7E80 - chains g and p of the 77 polymer chains in the assembly; structure by electron microscopy, 3.67 A resolution.

[Chain g (and p)]
Molecule: Flagellar basal-body rod protein FlgC
Organism: Salmonella typhimurium (strain LT2 / SGSC1412 / ATCC 700720)
Notes: chain p of this document is another copy of the same molecule, construct and numbering; everything in this record applies to it too
Reference sequence: P0A1I7 (FLGC_SALTY); numbering as in UniProt (aligned over 1-134)
Amino-acid sequence (134 residues; numbered 1 to 134; the number before each row is that of its first residue):
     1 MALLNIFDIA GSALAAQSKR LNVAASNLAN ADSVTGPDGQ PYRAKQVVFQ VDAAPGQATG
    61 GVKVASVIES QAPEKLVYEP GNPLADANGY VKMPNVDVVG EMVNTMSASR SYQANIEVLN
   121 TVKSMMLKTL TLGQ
Not modelled in the structure: 1, 55-57 (chain p: 1, 55-57, 134)

[Interface between chain g and chain p]
Pairs across the interface - 36 pairs, chain g then chain p:
  Leu-3(g) / Ser-18(p)
  Leu-3(g) / Tyr-112(p)
  Asn-5(g) / Asn-22(p)  hydrogen bond
  Ile-6(g) / Ala-25(p)  hydrophobic
  Ile-9(g) / Asn-22(p)
  Ile-9(g) / Ala-29(p)  hydrophobic
  Val-48(g) / Thr-35(p)
  Phe-49(g) / Ser-33(p)
  Phe-49(g) / Val-34(p)
  Phe-49(g) / Thr-35(p)
  Gln-50(g) / Ser-33(p)
  Gln-50(g) / Thr-35(p)
  Val-51(g) / Asn-30(p)
  Val-51(g) / Ser-33(p)
  Val-51(g) / Pro-37(p)
  Val-51(g) / Tyr-42(p)  hydrophobic
  Ala-58(g) / Lys-45(p)
  Thr-59(g) / Asn-22(p)  hydrogen bond
  Thr-59(g) / Ser-26(p)
  Thr-59(g) / Lys-45(p)
  Gly-60(g) / Ser-26(p)  hydrogen bond (backbone-side chain)
  Gly-60(g) / Asn-30(p)  hydrogen bond (backbone-side chain)
  Gly-61(g) / Asn-30(p)
  Val-62(g) / Asn-30(p)
  Ser-107(g) / Asp-32(p)  hydrogen bond
  Val-118(g) / Leu-28(p)  hydrophobic
  Thr-121(g) / Ser-109(p)
  Met-125(g) / Leu-21(p)  hydrophobic
  Met-125(g) / Ser-109(p)
  Met-125(g) / Tyr-112(p)  hydrophobic
  Lys-128(g) / Gln-113(p)
  Lys-128(g) / Ile-116(p)
  Thr-129(g) / Tyr-112(p)
  Thr-131(g) / Asn-120(p)
  Leu-132(g) / Ile-116(p)  hydrophobic
  Leu-132(g) / Asn-120(p)
Interface residues without a listed pair, chain g (29 interface residues in all): Ala-13, Arg-20, Ala-53, Asn-115, Glu-117, Val-122, Ser-124, Gln-134
Interface residues without a listed pair, chain p (24 interface residues in all): Gly-36, Met-102, Thr-105, Lys-123

[Overview]
The interface between chain g and chain p involves 29 residues on one side and 24 on the other, with 5
hydrogen bonds. Polar contacts include Asn-5(g)/Asn-22(p), Thr-59(g)/Asn-22(p) and Gly-60(g)/Ser-26(p).
Chain g and chain p are both Flagellar basal-body rod protein FlgC (Salmonella typhimurium (strain LT2 /
SGSC1412 / ATCC 700720)); the structure, Cryo-EM structure of the flagellar rod with hook and export apparatus
from Salmonella, was determined by electron microscopy, deposited together with 7CBL, 7CBM, 7CG0, 7CG4, 7CGO,
7E81 and 7E82.
